Entry 5X7B (X-ray diffraction, 2.45 A resolution); this record covers chains A and L of the 3 polymer chains in the assembly.

# Chain A
Protein: Tyrosine-protein phosphatase non-receptor type 11
Source organism: Homo sapiens
Notes: EC 3.1.3.48; fragment: sh2
UniProtKB: Q06124 (PTN11_HUMAN); residue numbers follow UniProt; this construct covers 1-220
Amino-acid sequence (220 residues; each row starts with the number of its first residue):
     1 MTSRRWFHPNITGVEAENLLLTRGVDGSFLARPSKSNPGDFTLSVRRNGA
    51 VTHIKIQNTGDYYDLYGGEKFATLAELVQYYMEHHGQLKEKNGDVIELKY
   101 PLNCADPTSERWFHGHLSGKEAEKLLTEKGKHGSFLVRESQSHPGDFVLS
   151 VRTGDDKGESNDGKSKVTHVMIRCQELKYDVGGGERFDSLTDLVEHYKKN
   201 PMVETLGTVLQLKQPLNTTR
Unresolved in the structure: 1-2, 154-165
UniProt features mapped onto this chain:
  - modified residue: T2 (N-acetylthreonine), Y62 (Phosphotyrosine), Y66 (Phosphotyrosine)
  - natural variant: T2 (T2I: In NS1), T42 (T42A: In NS1), N58 (N58K: In NS1), T59 (T59A: In NS1), G60 (G60A: In NS1; G60V: In myelodysplastic syndrome), D61 (D61G: In NS1; D61N: In NS1; D61V: In JMML; D61Y: In JMML), Y62 (Y62D: In NS1), Y63 (Y63C: In NS1), E69 (E69K: In JMML; E69Q: In NS1), F71 (F71K: In acute myeloid leukemia; F71L: In NS1), A72 (A72G: In NS1; A72S: In NS1; A72T: In JMML; A72V: In JMML), T73 (T73I: In NS1), 4 further natural variant entries in UniProt

# Chain L
Protein: CagA
UniProtKB: Q9RF15 (Q9RF15_HELPX); residues 966-978 here correspond to UniProt positions 959-971 (UniProt number = residue number - 7)
Amino-acid sequence (13 residues; numbered 966 to 978; the number before each row is that of its first residue):
   966 VSPEPIYATIDDL
Unresolved in the structure: 966-969, 977-978
Modified residues: Y972 (O-phosphotyrosine; PTR)

# Chain A / chain L interface
Contacting residue pairs (13; chain A residue first):
  E17(A) - P970(L)
  R32(A) - Y972(L)
  P33(A) - Y972(L)
  S34(A) - Y972(L)
  K35(A) - Y972(L)
  S36(A) - Y972(L)
  T42(A) - Y972(L)
  T52(A) - A973(L)
  H53(A) - I971(L)
  H53(A) - Y972(L)
  H53(A) - A973(L)  hydrogen bond (backbone-backbone)
  K89(A) - T974(L)
  K89(A) - I975(L)
Also at the interface, not in a pair above, chain A (16 interface residues in all): G13, V51, K55, L88, E90, K91

# In short
16 residues of chain A face 6 of chain L across their interface, with 1 hydrogen bond. Its one hydrogen bond,
H53(A)-A973(L), is backbone to backbone.
Here chain A is Tyrosine-protein phosphatase non-receptor type 11 (Homo sapiens) and chain L is CagA. Entry
5X7B (Crystal structure of SHP2_SH2-CagA EPIYA_C peptide complex) was determined by X-ray diffraction (same
publication as 5X94).
